PDB entry 5FST | X-ray diffraction, 1.20 A resolution | chain A

Chain A:
Name: Lysozyme C
Source organism: Gallus gallus
Notes: EC 3.2.1.17
UniProtKB: P00698 (LYSC_CHICK); residues 1-129 here correspond to UniProt positions 19-147 (UniProt number = residue number + 18)
Amino-acid sequence (129 residues; row label = number of the first residue in the row):
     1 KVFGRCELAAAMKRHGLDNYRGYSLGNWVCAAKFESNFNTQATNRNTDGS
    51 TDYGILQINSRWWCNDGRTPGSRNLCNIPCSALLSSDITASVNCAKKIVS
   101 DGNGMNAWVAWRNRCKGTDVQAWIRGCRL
UniProt features mapped onto this chain:
  - active site: Glu35, Asp52
  - binding site (substrate): Asp101
Disulfide bonds: Cys6-Cys127, Cys30-Cys115, Cys64-Cys80, Cys76-Cys94
Bound ions: Na+: Ser60, Cys64, Ser72, Arg73
Ligand contacts:
  - krypton (KR), molecule 1: Ala10, Lys13, Arg14, Leu129
  - krypton (KR), molecule 2: Met12, Ile55, Leu56, Ile88, Ser91, Val92
  - krypton (KR), molecule 3: Thr43, Asn44, Arg45, Thr51

Summary:
Bound to chain A: 3 copies of krypton. Ser60, Cys64, Ser72 and Arg73 coordinate Na+. From UniProt: active-site
residues Glu35 and Asp52 and substrate-binding residue Asp101.
Chain A is Lysozyme C (Gallus gallus); the structure, Structure of lysozyme prepared by the 'soak-and-freeze'
method under 100 bar of krypton pressure, was determined by X-ray diffraction together with 5FRC, 5FSJ, 5FSP
and 5FSS from the same study.
